6WX2 - chains B and C of the 3 polymer chains in the assembly; structure by X-ray diffraction, 2.39 A resolution.

# Chain B
Protein: vFP16.02 antibody light chain
Source organism: Mus musculus
Notes: antibody fragment or engineered binder
Amino-acid sequence (218 residues; each row starts with the number of its first residue):
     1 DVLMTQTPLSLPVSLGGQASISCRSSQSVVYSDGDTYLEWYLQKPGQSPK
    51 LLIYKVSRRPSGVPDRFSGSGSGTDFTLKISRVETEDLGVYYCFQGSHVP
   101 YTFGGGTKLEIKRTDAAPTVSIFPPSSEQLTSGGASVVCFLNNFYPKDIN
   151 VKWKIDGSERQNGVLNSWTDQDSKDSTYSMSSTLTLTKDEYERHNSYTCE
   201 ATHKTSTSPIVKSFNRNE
Disulfide bonds: C23-C93, C139-C199
What the authors report for this chain:
  - mutagenesis - S48K: increased binding to BG505-FP8v1 trimer
  - mutagenesis - S48K: increased binding to fusion peptide (chain C)

# Chain C
Protein: fusion peptide
Amino-acid sequence (8 residues; each row starts with the number of its first residue):
   512 AVGIGAVF

# How chain B and chain C interact
Contacting residue pairs (9):
  Y31(B) with V513(C), hydrophobic; V518(C)
  Y37(B) with V513(C), hydrophobic
  E39(B) with A512(C), hydrogen bond (side chain-backbone)
  G96(B) with A512(C); V513(C), hydrogen bond (backbone-backbone)
  Y101(B) with A512(C), hydrophobic; V513(C); G514(C), hydrogen bond (side chain-backbone)
Also at the interface, not in a pair above, chain B (7 interface residues in all): F94, S97
Also at the interface, not in a pair above, chain C (5 interface residues in all): I515

# Overview
The interface between chain B and chain C involves 7 residues on one side and 5 on the other; the contacts
include 3 hydrogen bonds. Polar pairs include E39(B)-A512(C), Y101(B)-G514(C) and G96(B)-V513(C). From the
paper: S48K of chain B increases binding to BG505-FP8v1 trimer; S48K of chain B increases binding to fusion
peptide (chain C).
Chain B is vFP16.02 antibody light chain (Mus musculus) and chain C is fusion peptide; the structure,
Vaccine-elicited mouse FP-targeting neutralizing antibody vFP16.02 with F60P mutation on light chain in
complex with HIV ..., was determined by X-ray diffraction, deposited together with 6WWC.
